7Z1L - chains A and T of the 20 polymer chains in the assembly; structure by electron microscopy, 2.80 A resolution.

[Chain A]
Molecule: DNA-directed RNA polymerase III subunit RPC1
Organism: Saccharomyces cerevisiae W303
Notes: EC 2.7.7.6
UniProt: P04051 (RPC1_YEAST); residue numbers follow UniProt; this construct covers 1-1460
Chain sequence (1460 residues; row label = number of the first residue in the row):
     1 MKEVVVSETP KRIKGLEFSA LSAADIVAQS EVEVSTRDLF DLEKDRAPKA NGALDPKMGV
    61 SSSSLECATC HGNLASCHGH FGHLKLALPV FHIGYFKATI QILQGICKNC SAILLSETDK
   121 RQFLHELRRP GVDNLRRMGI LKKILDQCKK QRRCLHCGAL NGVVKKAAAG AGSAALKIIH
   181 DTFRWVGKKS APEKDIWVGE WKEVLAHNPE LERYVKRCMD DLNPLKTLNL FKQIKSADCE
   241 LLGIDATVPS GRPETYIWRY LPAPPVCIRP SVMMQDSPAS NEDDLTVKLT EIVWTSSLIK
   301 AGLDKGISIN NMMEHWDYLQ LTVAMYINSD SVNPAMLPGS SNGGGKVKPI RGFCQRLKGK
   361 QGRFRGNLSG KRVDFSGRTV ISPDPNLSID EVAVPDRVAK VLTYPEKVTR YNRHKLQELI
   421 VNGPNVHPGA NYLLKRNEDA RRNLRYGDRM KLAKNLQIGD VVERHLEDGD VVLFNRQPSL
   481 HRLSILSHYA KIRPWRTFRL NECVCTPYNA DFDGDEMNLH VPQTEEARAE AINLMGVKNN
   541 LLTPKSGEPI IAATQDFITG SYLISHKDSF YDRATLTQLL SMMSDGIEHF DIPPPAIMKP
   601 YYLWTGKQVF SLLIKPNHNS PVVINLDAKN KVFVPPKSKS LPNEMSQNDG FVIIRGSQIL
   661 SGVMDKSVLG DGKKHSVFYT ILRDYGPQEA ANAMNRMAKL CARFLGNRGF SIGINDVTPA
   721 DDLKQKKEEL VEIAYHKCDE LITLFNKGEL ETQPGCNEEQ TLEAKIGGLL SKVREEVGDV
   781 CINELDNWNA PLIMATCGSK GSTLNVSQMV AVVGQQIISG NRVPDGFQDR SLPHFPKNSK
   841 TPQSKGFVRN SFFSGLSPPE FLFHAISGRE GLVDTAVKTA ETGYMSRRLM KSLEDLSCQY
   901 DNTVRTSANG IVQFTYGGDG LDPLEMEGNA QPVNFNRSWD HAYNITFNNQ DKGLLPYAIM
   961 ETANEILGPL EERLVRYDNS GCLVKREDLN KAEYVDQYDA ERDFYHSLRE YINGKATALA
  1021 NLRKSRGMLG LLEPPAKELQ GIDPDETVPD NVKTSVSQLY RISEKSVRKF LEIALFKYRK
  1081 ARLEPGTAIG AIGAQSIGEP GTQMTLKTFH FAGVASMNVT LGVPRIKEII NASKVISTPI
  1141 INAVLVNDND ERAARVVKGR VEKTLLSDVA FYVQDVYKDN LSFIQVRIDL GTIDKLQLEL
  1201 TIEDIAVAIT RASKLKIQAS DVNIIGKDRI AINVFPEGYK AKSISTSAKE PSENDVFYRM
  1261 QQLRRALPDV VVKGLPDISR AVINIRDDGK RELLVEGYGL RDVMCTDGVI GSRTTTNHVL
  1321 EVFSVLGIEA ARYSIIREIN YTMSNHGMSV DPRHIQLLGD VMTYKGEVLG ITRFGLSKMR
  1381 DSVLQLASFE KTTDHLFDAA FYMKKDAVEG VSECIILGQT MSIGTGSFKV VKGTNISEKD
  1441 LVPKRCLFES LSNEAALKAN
Disordered / not traced: 341-346, 1237-1252, 1459-1460
Curated features (UniProtKB/Swiss-Prot):
  - region: Pro-858 to Glu-870 (Bridging helix)
  - binding site (Zn(2+)): Cys-67, Cys-70, Cys-77, His-80, Cys-107, Cys-110, Cys-154
  - binding site (Mg(2+)): Asp-511, Asp-513, Asp-515
Ion coordination: Zn2+ site 1: Cys-67, Cys-70, Cys-77, His-80; Zn2+ site 2: Cys-107, Cys-110, Cys-154, Cys-157; Mg2+: Asp-511, Asp-513 (shared with 1 residue of chain R)
Ligand contacts: 4QM ((3R,5S,7R,8R,9S,10S,12S,13R,14S,17R)-10,13-dimethyl-17-[(2R)-pentan-2-yl]-2,3,4,5,6,7,8,9,11,12,14,15,16,17-tetradecahydro-1H-cyclopenta[a]phenanthrene-3,7,12-triol): Lys-1134, Asp-1277, Tyr-1298, His-1318, Leu-1320, Glu-1321

[Chain T]
Molecule: T-DNA
Sequence (44 nucleotides; row label = number of the first residue in the row):
     1 CAAAATTTTC GGAAGGCATG CTCTGTGGCT TTGCTAAGAG ATTC
Disordered / not traced: 30-44

[Chain A / chain T interface]
Residue-residue contacts - 23 pairs, chain A then chain T:
  Lys-150(A) / DT7(T)  phosphate contact
  Arg-152(A) / DT6(T)  salt bridge to the phosphate
  Ala-169(A) / DG15(T)  phosphate contact
  Gly-170(A) / DG15(T)  hydrogen bond to the phosphate
  Trp-185(A) / DT7(T)  base contact
  Gly-187(A) / DA5(T)  phosphate contact
  Lys-188(A) / DA5(T)  hydrogen bond to the phosphate
  Lys-358(A) / DC17(T)  salt bridge to the phosphate
  Lys-360(A) / DC21(T)  salt bridge to the phosphate
  Lys-360(A) / DT22(T)  salt bridge to the phosphate
  Arg-365(A) / DA18(T)  salt bridge to the phosphate
  Arg-365(A) / DC21(T)  salt bridge to the phosphate
  Arg-372(A) / DC23(T)  salt bridge to the phosphate
  Arg-378(A) / DC23(T)  sugar contact
  Gln-477(A) / DT22(T)  hydrogen bond to the sugar
  Pro-478(A) / DC21(T)  base contact
  Thr-879(A) / DG20(T)  base contact
  Ala-880(A) / DT19(T)  phosphate contact
  Ala-880(A) / DG20(T)  sugar contact
  Tyr-884(A) / DA18(T)  sugar contact
  Arg-1373(A) / DC17(T)  sugar contact
  Glu-1390(A) / DC17(T)  sugar contact
  Lys-1391(A) / DG16(T)  sugar contact
Other interface residues (no listed pair), chain A (23 interface residues in all): Lys-189, Gly-883, Arg-887
Other interface residues (no listed pair), chain T (13 interface residues in all): DA14

[In short]
Chain A and chain T form an interface of 23 and 13 residues respectively; the contacts include 3 hydrogen
bonds and 7 salt bridges. Polar pairs include Gln-477(A)/DT22(T), Gly-170(A)/DG15(T) and Lys-188(A)/DA5(T).
Chain A binds compound 4QM.
Here chain A is DNA-directed RNA polymerase III subunit RPC1 (Saccharomyces cerevisiae W303) and chain T is
T-DNA. Entry 7Z1L (Structure of yeast RNA Polymerase III Pre-Termination Complex (PTC)) was determined by
electron microscopy (same publication as 7Z1M, 7Z1N and 7Z1O).
